2VB9 - chains A and B; structure by X-ray diffraction, 1.50 A resolution.

# Chain A (and B)
Protein: 3-oxoacyl-[acyl-carrier-protein] synthase 1
Organism: Escherichia coli
Notes: EC 2.3.1.41; chain B of this document is another copy of the same molecule, construct and numbering; everything in this record applies to it too
UniProtKB: P0A953 (FABB_ECOLI); numbering as in UniProt (aligned over 1-406)
Sequence (406 residues; row label = number of the first residue in the row):
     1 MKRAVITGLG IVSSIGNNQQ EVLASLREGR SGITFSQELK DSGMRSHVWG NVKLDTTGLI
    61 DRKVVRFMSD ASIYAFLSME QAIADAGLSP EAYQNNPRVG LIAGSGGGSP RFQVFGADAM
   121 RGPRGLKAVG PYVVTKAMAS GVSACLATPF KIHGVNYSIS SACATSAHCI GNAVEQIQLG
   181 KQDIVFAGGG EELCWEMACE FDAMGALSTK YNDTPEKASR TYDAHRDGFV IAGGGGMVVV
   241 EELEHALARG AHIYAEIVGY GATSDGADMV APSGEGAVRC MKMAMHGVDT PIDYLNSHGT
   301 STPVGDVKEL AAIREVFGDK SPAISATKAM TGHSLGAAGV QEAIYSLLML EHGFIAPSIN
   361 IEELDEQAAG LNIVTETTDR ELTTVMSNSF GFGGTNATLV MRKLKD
Disordered / not traced: 405-406
UniProt features mapped onto this chain:
  - active site (For beta-ketoacyl synthase activity): Cys-163, His-298, His-333
  - natural variant: Ala-4 (A4T: In strain: MA-1 / fabB3), Ser-140 (S140F: In strain: K1060 / fabB5), Gly-299 (G299S: In strain: MA-1 / fabB3), Ala-329 (A329V: In strain: M5 / fabB15)
From the paper describing this entry:
  - conformationally variable residues (loop rearrangement, side-chain flip): Asp-268 to Pro-272, Phe-392
  - catalytic residues: Cys-163 (citing earlier work)

# Chain A / chain B interface
Contacting residue pairs (147; chain A residue first):
  Ser-42(A) with Met-120(B)
  Gly-43(A) with Met-120(B)
  Met-44(A) with Met-120(B)
  Arg-45(A) with Leu-126(B)
  Phe-67(A) with Met-269(B), hydrophobic
  Gly-106(A) with Ala-139(B), hydrogen bond (backbone-backbone)
  Pro-110(A) with Gln-113(B)
  Gln-113(A) with Ser-109(B); Pro-110(B); Gln-113(B); Val-114(B)
  Val-114(A) with Gln-113(B); Ala-117(B), hydrophobic; Arg-121(B)
  Ala-117(A) with Val-114(B), hydrophobic; Trp-195(B), hydrophobic
  Asp-118(A) with Arg-121(B), salt bridge
  Met-120(A) with Ser-42(B); Gly-43(B); Met-44(B); Cys-199(B), hydrophobic
  Arg-121(A) with Val-114(B); Asp-118(B), salt bridge; Arg-121(B); Trp-195(B)
  Leu-126(A) with Arg-45(B); Cys-199(B); Asp-202(B); Ala-203(B)
  Val-129(A) with Ala-203(B), hydrophobic
  Gly-130(A) with Ala-203(B)
  Pro-131(A) with Ala-203(B); Met-204(B)
  Val-133(A) with Glu-200(B)
  Val-134(A) with Glu-200(B); Phe-201(B), hydrophobic; Met-204(B), hydrophobic
  Thr-135(A) with Met-269(B)
  Ala-137(A) with Glu-200(B)
  Met-138(A) with Gly-106(B)
  Ala-139(A) with Ser-105(B); Gly-106(B), hydrogen bond (backbone-backbone); Ala-139(B), hydrophobic; Ser-160(B), hydrogen bond (backbone-side chain)
  Ser-140(A) with Ser-160(B), hydrogen bond (backbone-side chain); Ser-161(B); Ala-162(B), hydrogen bond (side chain-backbone)
  Ala-144(A) with Met-269(B); Gly-393(B)
  Ala-147(A) with Ser-264(B); Gly-266(B)
  Thr-148(A) with Gly-266(B); Ala-267(B); Asp-268(B); Met-269(B), hydrogen bond
  Lys-151(A) with Gly-266(B)
  Ile-152(A) with Ser-264(B), hydrogen bond (backbone-side chain); Asp-265(B); Gly-266(B), hydrogen bond (backbone-backbone)
  His-153(A) with Thr-263(B); Ser-264(B), hydrogen bond (backbone-backbone); Asp-265(B), hydrogen bond (side chain-backbone); Glu-275(B); Arg-279(B), hydrogen bond (backbone-side chain)
  Gly-154(A) with Thr-263(B); Ser-264(B), hydrogen bond (backbone-backbone)
  Asn-156(A) with His-168(B); Ser-264(B), hydrogen bond; Gly-393(B), hydrogen bond (side chain-backbone); Gly-394(B), hydrogen bond (side chain-backbone); Thr-395(B), hydrogen bond (backbone-side chain)
  Tyr-157(A) with Ile-159(B), hydrophobic; Ser-160(B); Ser-161(B); His-168(B); Asn-172(B), hydrogen bond
  Ser-158(A) with Ser-158(B); Ile-159(B); Ser-160(B), hydrogen bond (backbone-backbone)
  Ile-159(A) with Tyr-157(B), hydrophobic; Ser-158(B); Ile-159(B), hydrophobic
  Ser-160(A) with Ala-139(B), hydrogen bond (side chain-backbone); Ser-140(B), hydrogen bond (side chain-backbone); Tyr-157(B); Ser-158(B), hydrogen bond (backbone-backbone)
  Ser-161(A) with Ser-140(B); Tyr-157(B)
  Ala-162(A) with Ser-140(B)
  His-168(A) with Tyr-157(B)
  Asn-172(A) with Tyr-157(B), hydrogen bond; Asn-172(B)
  Glu-175(A) with Asn-172(B); Gln-176(B), hydrogen bond; Leu-179(B); Lys-181(B), salt bridge
  Gln-176(A) with Glu-175(B), hydrogen bond
  Leu-179(A) with Glu-175(B); Leu-179(B), hydrophobic
  Lys-181(A) with Glu-175(B), salt bridge; Tyr-260(B)
  Trp-195(A) with Ala-117(B), hydrophobic; Arg-121(B)
  Glu-196(A) with Gln-113(B), hydrogen bond (backbone-side chain)
  Cys-199(A) with Met-120(B), hydrophobic; Leu-126(B)
  Glu-200(A) with Gln-113(B), hydrogen bond; Val-133(B); Val-134(B); Ala-137(B)
  Phe-201(A) with Val-134(B), hydrophobic
  Asp-202(A) with Leu-126(B)
  Ala-203(A) with Leu-126(B); Val-129(B), hydrophobic; Gly-130(B); Pro-131(B)
  Met-204(A) with Pro-131(B); Val-134(B), hydrophobic
  Tyr-260(A) with Lys-181(B)
  Thr-263(A) with His-153(B); Gly-154(B)
  Ser-264(A) with Ala-147(B); Ile-152(B), hydrogen bond (side chain-backbone); His-153(B), hydrogen bond (backbone-backbone); Gly-154(B), hydrogen bond (backbone-backbone); Asn-156(B), hydrogen bond
  Asp-265(A) with Ile-152(B); His-153(B), hydrogen bond (backbone-side chain)
  Gly-266(A) with Ala-147(B); Thr-148(B); Lys-151(B); Ile-152(B), hydrogen bond (backbone-backbone)
  Ala-267(A) with Thr-148(B)
  Met-269(A) with Phe-67(B), hydrophobic; Thr-135(B); Ala-144(B); Cys-145(B), hydrophobic; Thr-148(B)
  Glu-275(A) with His-153(B)
  Arg-279(A) with His-153(B), hydrogen bond (side chain-backbone)
  Phe-392(A) with Val-134(B), hydrophobic; Thr-135(B); Met-138(B), hydrophobic
  Gly-393(A) with Ala-144(B); Asn-156(B), hydrogen bond (backbone-side chain)
  Gly-394(A) with Asn-156(B), hydrogen bond (backbone-side chain)
  Thr-395(A) with Asn-156(B), hydrogen bond (side chain-backbone)
Other interface residues (no listed pair), chain A (76 interface residues in all): Pro-97, Ser-105, Gly-107, Gly-116, Cys-145, Val-155, Gln-178, Met-197, Ala-262, Asp-268, Val-270
Other interface residues (no listed pair), chain B (73 interface residues in all): Gly-107, Val-155, Gln-178, Glu-196, Ala-262, Phe-392

# Summary
The interface between chain A and chain B involves 76 residues on one side and 73 on the other; the contacts
include 36 hydrogen bonds and 4 salt bridges. Among the polar pairs are Asp-118(A)/Arg-121(B),
Glu-175(A)/Lys-181(B) and Ala-139(A)/Ser-160(B). The paper reports the catalytic residue Cys-163(A);
conformational variability at Asp-268(A) and Phe-392(A).
Chain A and chain B are both 3-oxoacyl-[acyl-carrier-protein] synthase 1 (Escherichia coli); the structure,
beta-ketoacyl-ACP synthase I (KAS) from E. coli, apo structure, was determined by X-ray diffraction, deposited
together with 2VB7, 2VB8 and 2VBA.
